1CGW - chain A; structure by X-ray diffraction, 2.50 A resolution.

[Chain A]
Molecule: Cyclomaltodextrin glucanotransferase
Organism: Bacillus circulans
Notes: EC 2.4.1.19
UniProt: P43379 (CDGT2_BACCI); residues 1-686 here correspond to UniProt positions 28-713 (UniProt number = residue number + 27)
Chain sequence (686 residues; row label = number of the first residue in the row):
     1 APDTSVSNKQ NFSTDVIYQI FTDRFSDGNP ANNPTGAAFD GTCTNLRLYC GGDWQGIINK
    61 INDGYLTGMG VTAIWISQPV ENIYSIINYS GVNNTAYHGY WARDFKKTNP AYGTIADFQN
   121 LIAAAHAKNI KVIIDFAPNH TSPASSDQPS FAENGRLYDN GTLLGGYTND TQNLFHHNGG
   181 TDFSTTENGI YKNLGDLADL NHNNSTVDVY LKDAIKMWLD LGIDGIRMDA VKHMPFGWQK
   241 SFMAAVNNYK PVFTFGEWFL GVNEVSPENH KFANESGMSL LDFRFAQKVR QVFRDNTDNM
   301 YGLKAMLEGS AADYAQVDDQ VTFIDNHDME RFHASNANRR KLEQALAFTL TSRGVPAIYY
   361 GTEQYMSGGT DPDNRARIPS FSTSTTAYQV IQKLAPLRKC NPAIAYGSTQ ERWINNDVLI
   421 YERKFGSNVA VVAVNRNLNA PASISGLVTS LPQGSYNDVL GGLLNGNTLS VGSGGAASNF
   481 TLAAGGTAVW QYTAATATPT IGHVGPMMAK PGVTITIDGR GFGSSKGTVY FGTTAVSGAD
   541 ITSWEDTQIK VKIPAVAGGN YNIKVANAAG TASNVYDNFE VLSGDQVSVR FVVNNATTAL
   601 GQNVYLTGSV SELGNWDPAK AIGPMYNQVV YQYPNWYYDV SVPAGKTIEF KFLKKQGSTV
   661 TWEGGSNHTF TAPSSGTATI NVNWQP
Construct notes: engineered mutation G195 (Tyr222 in P43379)
Disulfides: C43-C50
Bound ions: Ca2+ site 1: D27, N29, N32, N33, G51, D53; Ca2+ site 2: N139, I190, D199, H233
Swiss-Prot annotation at these positions:
  - active site: D229 (Nucleophile), E257 (Proton donor)
  - binding site (Ca(2+)): D27, N29, N32, N33, G51, D53, N139, I190, D199, H233, A315, D577
  - binding site (substrate): Y100, W101, H140, S145 to D147, N193, L194, D196, R227, K232, H233, H327, D371, R375
  - site: D328 (Transition state stabilizer)
From the paper describing this entry:
  - mutagenesis - Y195G: decreased catalytic activity on cyclodextrin-forming and -coupling
  - mutagenesis - Y195G: increased catalytic activity (saccharifying activities)
  - mutagenesis - Y195G: decreased catalytic activity on /I-cyclodextrin
  - mutagenesis - Y195G: unchanged catalytic activity on G6
  - mutagenesis - Y195G: decreased catalytic activity on starch

[In short]
The Ca2+ site 1 is built by D27, N29, N32, N33, G51 and D53. N139, I190, D199 and H233 coordinate Ca2+ site 2.
UniProt lists active-site residues D229 and E257, 12 Ca2+-binding residues and 15 substrate-binding residues.
From the paper: Y195G reduces catalytic activity on cyclodextrin-forming and -coupling; Y195G increases
catalytic activity (saccharifying activities).
Chain A is Cyclomaltodextrin glucanotransferase (Bacillus circulans); the structure, Site directed mutations
of the active site residue tyrosine 195 of cyclodextrin glycosyltransferase from bacillus circulans ..., was
determined by X-ray diffraction together with 1CGV, 1CGX and 1CGY from the same study.
